7YRS - chain A; structure by X-ray diffraction, 2.80 A resolution.

# Chain A
Protein: 4-deoxy-L-threo-5-hexosulose-uronate ketol-isomerase
Source organism: Lacticaseibacillus rhamnosus
Notes: EC 5.3.1.17
Reference sequence: C2JUP1 (C2JUP1_LACRH); residue numbers follow UniProt; this construct covers 1-281
Amino-acid sequence (289 residues; each row starts with the number of its first residue):
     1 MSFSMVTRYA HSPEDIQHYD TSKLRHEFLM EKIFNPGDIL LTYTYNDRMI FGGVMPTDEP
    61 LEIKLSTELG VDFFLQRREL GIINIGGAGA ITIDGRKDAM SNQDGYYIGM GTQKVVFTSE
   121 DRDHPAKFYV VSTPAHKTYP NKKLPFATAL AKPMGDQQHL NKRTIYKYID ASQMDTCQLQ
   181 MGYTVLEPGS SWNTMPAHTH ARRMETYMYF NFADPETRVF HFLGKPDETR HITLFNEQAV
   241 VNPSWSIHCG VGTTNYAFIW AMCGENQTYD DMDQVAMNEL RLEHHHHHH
Unresolved in the structure: 1, 281-289
Sequence notes: expression tag (282-289)
Bound ions: Zn2+: His198, Glu205
Small-molecule neighbours: MPO (3[N-morpholino]propane sulfonic acid): Met154, Arg163, Ile165, Thr184, Asn193, Thr194, His198, Glu205, Tyr207, Phe258, Trp260, Met262, Tyr269
From the paper describing this entry:
  - binding site for MPO: Arg163, Thr184, His198, Phe258, Trp260, Met262, Tyr269
  - conformationally variable residues (order/disorder transition): Thr194 to Arg203
  - Zn2+ coordination: His198, His200, Glu205, His248
  - mutagenesis - R163A, I165A, T184A, T194A, H200A, R203A, Y207F, M262A, Y269F: decreased catalytic activity
  - catalytic residues: Arg163, Thr184

# In short
Chain A binds compound MPO. His198 and Glu205 coordinate Zn2+. The paper reports catalytic residues Arg163 and
Thr184; R163A, I165A and T184A, among others, reduce catalytic activity; 9 substitutions were tested in all.
Chain A is 4-deoxy-L-threo-5-hexosulose-uronate ketol-isomerase (Lacticaseibacillus rhamnosus); the structure,
Crystal structure of Lactobacillus rhamnosus 4-deoxy-L-threo-5-hexosulose-uronate ketol-isomerase KduI
complexed with MOPS, was determined by X-ray diffraction together with 7YE3, 7VGK and 7E4S from the same
study.
